PDB entry 7Z87 | electron microscopy, 2.91 A resolution | chains C and E of the 5 polymer chains in the assembly

# Chain C
Name: X-ray repair cross-complementing protein 5
Organism: Homo sapiens
Notes: EC 3.6.4.-
UniProtKB: P13010 (XRCC5_HUMAN); residue numbers follow UniProt; this construct covers 1-732
Sequence (732 residues; numbered 1 to 732; the number before each row is that of its first residue):
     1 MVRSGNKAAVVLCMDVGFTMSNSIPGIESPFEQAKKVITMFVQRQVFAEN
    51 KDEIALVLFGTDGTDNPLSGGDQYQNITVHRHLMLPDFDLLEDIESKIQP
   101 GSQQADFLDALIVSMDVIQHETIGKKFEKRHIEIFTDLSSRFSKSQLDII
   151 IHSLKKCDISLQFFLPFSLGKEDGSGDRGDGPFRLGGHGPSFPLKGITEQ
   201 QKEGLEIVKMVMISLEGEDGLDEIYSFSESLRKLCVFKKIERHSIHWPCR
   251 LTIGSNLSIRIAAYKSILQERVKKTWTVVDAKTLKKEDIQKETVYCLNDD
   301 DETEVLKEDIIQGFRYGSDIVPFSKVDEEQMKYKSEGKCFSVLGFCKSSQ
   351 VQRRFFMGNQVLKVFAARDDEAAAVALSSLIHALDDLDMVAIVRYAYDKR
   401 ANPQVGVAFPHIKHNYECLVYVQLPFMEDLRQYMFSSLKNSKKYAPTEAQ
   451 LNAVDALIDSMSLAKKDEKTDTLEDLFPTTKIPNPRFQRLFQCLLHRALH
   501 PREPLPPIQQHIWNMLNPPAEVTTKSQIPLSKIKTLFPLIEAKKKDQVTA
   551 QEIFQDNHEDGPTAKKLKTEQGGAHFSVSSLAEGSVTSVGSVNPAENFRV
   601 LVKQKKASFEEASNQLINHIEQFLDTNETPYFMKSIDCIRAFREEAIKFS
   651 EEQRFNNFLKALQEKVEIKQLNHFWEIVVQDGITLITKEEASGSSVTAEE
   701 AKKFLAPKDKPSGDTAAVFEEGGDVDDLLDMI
Unresolved in the structure: 1-5, 171-180, 556-594, 707-723
UniProt features mapped onto this chain:
  - region: Leu138 to Leu165 (Leucine-zipper)
  - motif: Glu720 to Leu728 (EEXXXDL motif)
  - modified residue: Lys144 (N6-acetyllysine), Ser255 (Phosphoserine), Ser258 (Phosphoserine), Lys265 (N6-acetyllysine), Ser318 (Phosphoserine), Lys332 (N6-acetyllysine), Thr535 (Phosphothreonine), Ser577 (Phosphoserine), Ser579 (Phosphoserine), Ser580 (Phosphoserine), Lys660 (N6-acetyllysine), Lys665 (N6-acetyllysine), Thr715 (Phosphothreonine)
  - cross-link (Glycyl lysine isopeptide (Lys-Gly)): Lys195 (interchain with G-Cter in SUMO2), Lys532 (interchain with G-Cter in SUMO2), Lys534 (interchain with G-Cter in SUMO2), Lys566 (interchain with G-Cter in SUMO2), Lys568 (interchain with G-Cter in SUMO2), Lys669 (interchain with G-Cter in SUMO2), Lys688 (interchain with G-Cter in SUMO2)
  - mutagenesis: Glu720 to Glu721 (Abolishes interaction with PRKDC and its recruitment to sites of DNA damage), Asp726 to Asp727 (Abolishes interaction with PRKDC and its recruitment to sites of DNA damage)

# Chain E
Molecule: 26-nt DNA strand
Sequence (26 nucleotides; numbered 18 to 43; the number before each row is that of its first residue):
    18 AATGTTCCAGCGGAATCGGCAGCGGG

# Interface between chain C and chain E
Pairs across the interface (10; chain C residue first):
  Ile245(C) - DA19(E)  phosphate contact
  Ile245(C) - DT20(E)  phosphate contact
  Lys265(C) - DT20(E)  phosphate contact
  Lys265(C) - DG21(E)  salt bridge to the phosphate
  Gln360(C) - DG21(E)  phosphate contact
  Tyr397(C) - DT20(E)  sugar contact
  Tyr397(C) - DG21(E)  sugar contact
  Arg400(C) - DG21(E)  base contact
  Arg400(C) - DT22(E)  hydrogen bond to the sugar
  Asn402(C) - DT22(E)  hydrogen bond to the phosphate
Also at the interface, not in a pair above, chain C (9 interface residues in all): Gln312, Lys325, Ala401
Also at the interface, not in a pair above, chain E (6 interface residues in all): DT23, DC24

# Overview
Chain C and chain E form an interface of 9 and 6 residues respectively; the contacts include 2 hydrogen bonds
and 1 salt bridge. Polar pairs include Arg400(C)-DT22(E), Asn402(C)-DT22(E) and Lys265(C)-DG21(E). From
UniProt: 4 mutagenesis sites on chain C.
Here chain C is X-ray repair cross-complementing protein 5 (Homo sapiens) and chain E is a 26-nt DNA strand.
Entry 7Z87 (DNA-PK in the active state) was determined by electron microscopy together with 7Z88 from the same
study.
